Entry 3TEO (X-ray diffraction, 2.40 A resolution); this record covers chains A and F of the 8 polymer chains in the assembly.

[Chain A (and F)]
Molecule: Carbon disulfide hydrolase
From: Acidianus sp. A1-3
Notes: chain F of this document is another copy of the same molecule, construct and numbering; everything in this record applies to it too
Sequence (204 residues; row label = number of the first residue in the row):
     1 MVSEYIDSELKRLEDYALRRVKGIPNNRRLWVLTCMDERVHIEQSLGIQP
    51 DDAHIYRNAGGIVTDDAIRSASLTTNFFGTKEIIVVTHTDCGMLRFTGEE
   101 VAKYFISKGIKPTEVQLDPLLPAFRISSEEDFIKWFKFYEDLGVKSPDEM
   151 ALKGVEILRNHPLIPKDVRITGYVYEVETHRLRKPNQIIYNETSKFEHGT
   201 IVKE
Unresolved in the structure: 1, 204
Modified / non-standard residues: Mse-1 (selenomethionine); Mse-36, Mse-93, Mse-150 (selenomethionine; parent Met)

[How chain A and chain F interact]
Pairs across the interface (56):
  Thr-89(A) with Thr-193(F); Ser-194(F)
  Asp-90(A) with Thr-193(F), hydrogen bond (backbone-backbone)
  Leu-94(A) with Lys-195(F); Phe-196(F); Glu-197(F), hydrogen bond (backbone-backbone)
  Arg-95(A) with Glu-192(F); Thr-193(F), hydrogen bond (side chain-backbone); Lys-195(F), hydrogen bond (side chain-backbone); Phe-196(F); Glu-197(F), salt bridge; His-198(F); Gly-199(F), hydrogen bond (backbone-backbone)
  Phe-96(A) with Phe-196(F); Gly-199(F); Thr-200(F)
  Glu-100(A) with His-198(F), salt bridge
  Glu-140(A) with Phe-196(F)
  Lys-145(A) with Ser-194(F); Lys-195(F)
  Ser-146(A) with Ser-194(F)
  Pro-147(A) with Ser-194(F)
  Glu-178(A) with Arg-181(F), hydrogen bond (backbone-side chain); Ile-189(F); Tyr-190(F); Thr-193(F), hydrogen bond
  Thr-179(A) with Thr-179(F)
  Arg-181(A) with Glu-178(F), hydrogen bond (side chain-backbone)
  Arg-183(A) with Ser-194(F), hydrogen bond
  Ile-189(A) with Glu-178(F)
  Tyr-190(A) with Glu-178(F); Tyr-190(F), hydrophobic
  Glu-192(A) with Arg-95(F), hydrogen bond (backbone-side chain)
  Thr-193(A) with Thr-89(F); Asp-90(F), hydrogen bond (backbone-backbone); Arg-95(F), hydrogen bond (backbone-side chain); Glu-178(F), hydrogen bond
  Ser-194(A) with Thr-89(F); Leu-94(F); Lys-145(F); Ser-146(F); Pro-147(F); Arg-183(F), hydrogen bond
  Lys-195(A) with Leu-94(F); Arg-95(F), hydrogen bond (backbone-side chain)
  Phe-196(A) with Leu-94(F); Arg-95(F); Phe-96(F); Glu-140(F)
  Glu-197(A) with Leu-94(F), hydrogen bond (backbone-backbone); Arg-95(F)
  His-198(A) with Arg-95(F); Glu-100(F), salt bridge
  Gly-199(A) with Arg-95(F), hydrogen bond (backbone-backbone); Phe-96(F)
  Thr-200(A) with Phe-96(F)
Also at the interface, not in a pair above, chain A (27 interface residues in all): Tyr-104, Ile-201
Also at the interface, not in a pair above, chain F (29 interface residues in all): Thr-97, Tyr-104, Asp-148, Ile-201

[Summary]
27 residues of chain A face 29 of chain F across their interface; the contacts include 17 hydrogen bonds and 3
salt bridges. Polar contacts include Arg-95(A)/Glu-197(F), Glu-100(A)/His-198(F) and Arg-95(A)/Thr-193(F).
Both chains are Carbon disulfide hydrolase (Acidianus sp. A1-3). Entry 3TEO (APO Form of carbon disulfide
hydrolase (selenomethionine form)) was determined by X-ray diffraction (same publication as 3TEN).
